PDB entry 4OIL | X-ray diffraction, 2.51 A resolution | chains A and B

# Chain A
Molecule: Androgen receptor
From: Homo sapiens
Notes: fragment: ligand binding doamin
Reference sequence: P10275 (ANDR_HUMAN); numbering as in UniProt (aligned over 670-919)
Sequence (250 residues; row label = number of the first residue in the row):
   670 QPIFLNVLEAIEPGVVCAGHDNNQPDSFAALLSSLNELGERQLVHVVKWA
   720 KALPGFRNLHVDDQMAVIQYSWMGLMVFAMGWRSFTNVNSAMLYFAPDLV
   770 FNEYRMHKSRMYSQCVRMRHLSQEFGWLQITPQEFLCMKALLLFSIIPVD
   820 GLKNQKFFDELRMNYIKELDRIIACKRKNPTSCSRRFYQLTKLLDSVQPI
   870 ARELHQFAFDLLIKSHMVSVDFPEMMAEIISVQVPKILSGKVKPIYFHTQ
Unresolved in the structure: 844-850, 919
Differences from the reference sequence: engineered mutation Ala760 (Arg in P10275), Ala877 (Thr in P10275)
Residues lining bound ligands: hydroxyflutamide (HFT): Leu701, Leu704, Asn705, Leu707, Gly708, Gln711, Met742, Met745, Val746, Met749, Arg752, Phe764, Met787, Leu873, Ala877, Met895, Ile899
From the paper describing this entry:
  - mutagenesis - T877A: increased signaling in response to hydroxyflutamide (citing earlier work)

# Chain B
Molecule: co-regulator peptide
Sequence (12 residues; each row starts with the number of its first residue; numbers below 1 keep their minus sign (Asn-3 is residue -3)):
    -3 NTTDTLFSQHYR
Unresolved in the structure: -3 to 0, 8

# Interface between chain A and chain B
Contacting residue pairs (12):
  Val716(A) - Phe3(B)  hydrophobic
  Lys720(A) - Tyr7(B)
  Phe725(A) - Tyr7(B)
  Gln733(A) - Tyr7(B)  hydrogen bond
  Met734(A) - Phe3(B)  hydrophobic
  Met734(A) - Ser4(B)
  Gln738(A) - Phe3(B)
  Glu893(A) - Leu2(B)
  Met894(A) - Leu2(B)
  Glu897(A) - Thr1(B)
  Glu897(A) - Leu2(B)  hydrogen bond (side chain-backbone)
  Glu897(A) - Phe3(B)  hydrogen bond (side chain-backbone)
Interface residues without a listed pair, chain A (13 interface residues in all): Leu712, Val730, Ile737, Ile898

# Summary
13 residues of chain A face 5 of chain B across their interface, with 3 hydrogen bonds. Polar contacts include
Gln733(A)-Tyr7(B), Glu897(A)-Leu2(B) and Glu897(A)-Phe3(B). Bound to chain A: hydroxyflutamide. The paper
reports that T877A of chain A increases signaling in response to hydroxyflutamide.
Here chain A is Androgen receptor (Homo sapiens) and chain B is co-regulator peptide. Entry 4OIL (Crystal
structure of T877A-AR-LBD bound with co-regulator peptide) was determined by X-ray diffraction (same
publication as 4OED, 4OEY, 4OEZ, 4OFR, 4OFU, 4OH5 and 10 further entries).
